PDB entry 7N0N | electron microscopy, 4.15 A resolution (low resolution: residue-level contacts below are approximate; hydrogen-bond / salt-bridge calls are withheld) | chains B and C of the 4 polymer chains in the assembly

# Chain B (and C)
Protein: Transient receptor potential cation channel subfamily V member 2
From: Rattus norvegicus
Notes: chain C of this document is another copy of the same molecule, construct and numbering; everything in this record applies to it too
UniProt: Q9WUD2 (TRPV2_RAT); residues 1-761 here = UniProt positions 1-761
Amino-acid sequence (761 residues; row label = number of the first residue in the row):
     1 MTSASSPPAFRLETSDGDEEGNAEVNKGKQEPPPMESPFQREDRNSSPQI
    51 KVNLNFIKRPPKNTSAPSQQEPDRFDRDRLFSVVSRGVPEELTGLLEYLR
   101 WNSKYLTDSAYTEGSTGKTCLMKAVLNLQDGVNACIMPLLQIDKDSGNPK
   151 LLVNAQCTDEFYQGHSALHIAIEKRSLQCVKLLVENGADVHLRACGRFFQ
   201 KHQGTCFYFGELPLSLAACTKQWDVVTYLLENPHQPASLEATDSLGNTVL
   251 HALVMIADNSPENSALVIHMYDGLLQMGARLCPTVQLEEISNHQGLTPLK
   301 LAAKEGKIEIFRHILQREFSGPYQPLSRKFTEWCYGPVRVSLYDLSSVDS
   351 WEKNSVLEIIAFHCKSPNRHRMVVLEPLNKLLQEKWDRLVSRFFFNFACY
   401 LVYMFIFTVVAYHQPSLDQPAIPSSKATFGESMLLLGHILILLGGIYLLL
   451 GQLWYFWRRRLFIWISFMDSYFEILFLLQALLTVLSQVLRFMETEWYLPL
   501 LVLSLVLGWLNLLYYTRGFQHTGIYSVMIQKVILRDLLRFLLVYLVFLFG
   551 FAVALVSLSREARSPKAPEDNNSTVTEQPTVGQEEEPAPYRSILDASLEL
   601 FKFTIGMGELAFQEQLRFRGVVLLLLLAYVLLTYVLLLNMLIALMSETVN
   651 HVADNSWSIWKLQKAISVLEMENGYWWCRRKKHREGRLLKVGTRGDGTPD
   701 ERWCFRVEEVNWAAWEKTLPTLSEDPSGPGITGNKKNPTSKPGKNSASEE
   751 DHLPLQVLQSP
Disordered / not traced: 1-29, 46-73, 416-428, 561-588, 694-698, 721-761
From the paper describing this entry:
  - mutagenesis - H521A, R539K: unchanged signaling in response to high heat
  - mutagenesis - T522A, R535K: increased signaling in response to 2-APB
  - mutagenesis - Y525A: abolished signaling in response to 2-APB or heat

# Interface between chain B and chain C
Contacting residue pairs (64; chain B residue first):
  Glu-332(B) / Pro-34(C)
  Glu-332(B) / Glu-36(C)
  Glu-332(B) / Ser-37(C)
  Glu-332(B) / Pro-38(C)
  Trp-333(B) / Pro-34(C)
  Trp-333(B) / Met-35(C)
  Trp-333(B) / Glu-36(C)
  Cys-334(B) / Glu-173(C)
  Tyr-335(B) / His-165(C)
  Tyr-335(B) / His-169(C)
  Tyr-335(B) / Ile-170(C)
  Tyr-335(B) / Glu-173(C)
  Gly-336(B) / Glu-173(C)
  Pro-337(B) / Phe-207(C)
  Val-338(B) / Cys-206(C)
  Leu-342(B) / Phe-39(C)
  Glu-384(B) / Glu-31(C)
  Ala-411(B) / Ser-557(C)
  Tyr-412(B) / Val-556(C)
  Tyr-412(B) / Ile-593(C)
  Pro-499(B) / Phe-618(C)
  Pro-499(B) / Val-621(C)
  Val-502(B) / Ala-554(C)
  Val-506(B) / Phe-551(C)
  Val-506(B) / Ala-554(C)
  Val-506(B) / Leu-625(C)
  Trp-509(B) / Val-546(C)
  Trp-509(B) / Phe-547(C)
  Trp-509(B) / Phe-549(C)
  Leu-513(B) / Phe-547(C)
  Tyr-525(B) / Asp-536(C)
  Met-528(B) / Asn-639(C)
  Ile-529(B) / Val-635(C)
  Ile-529(B) / Leu-636(C)
  Ile-529(B) / Asn-639(C)
  Ile-533(B) / Val-635(C)
  Leu-537(B) / Val-635(C)
  Leu-598(B) / Leu-623(C)
  Lys-602(B) / Phe-612(C)
  Ile-605(B) / Phe-603(C)
  Ile-605(B) / Val-630(C)
  Ile-605(B) / Tyr-634(C)
  Met-607(B) / Phe-603(C)
  Met-607(B) / Gly-606(C)
  Met-607(B) / Glu-609(C)
  Met-607(B) / Leu-610(C)
  Leu-644(B) / Leu-638(C)
  Met-645(B) / Met-645(C)
  Thr-648(B) / Ile-642(C)
  Thr-648(B) / Met-645(C)
  Arg-687(B) / Gln-40(C)
  Leu-689(B) / Phe-39(C)
  Lys-690(B) / Phe-39(C)
  Val-691(B) / Phe-39(C)
  Arg-706(B) / Pro-34(C)
  Glu-708(B) / Thr-205(C)
  Trp-712(B) / Phe-207(C)
  Trp-715(B) / Thr-220(C)
  Glu-716(B) / Glu-262(C)
  Glu-716(B) / Asn-263(C)
  Glu-716(B) / Leu-266(C)
  Leu-719(B) / Arg-175(C)
  Leu-719(B) / Thr-220(C)
  Pro-720(B) / Lys-221(C)
Other interface residues (no listed pair), chain B (45 interface residues in all): Thr-331, Thr-408, Trp-496, Leu-505, Leu-510, Phe-601
Other interface residues (no listed pair), chain C (61 interface residues in all): Tyr-162, Lys-174, Leu-216, Cys-219, Arg-539, Gly-550, Val-553, Leu-558, Gly-608, Leu-627, Leu-632, Met-640, Ala-643, Ser-646

# Overview
Chain B and chain C form an interface of 45 and 61 residues respectively. From the paper: T522A and R535K of
chain B increase signaling in response to 2-APB; Y525A of chain B abolishes signaling in response to 2-APB or
heat; 5 substitutions were tested in all.
Chain B and chain C are both Transient receptor potential cation channel subfamily V member 2 (Rattus
norvegicus); the structure, Activated state of 2-APB-bound wildtype rat TRPV2 in nanodiscs, was determined by
electron microscopy together with 7N0M, 7T37 and 7T38 from the same study.
